PDB entry 4E3Q | X-ray diffraction, 1.90 A resolution | chains A and B

Chain A (and B):
Molecule: Pyruvate transaminase
Organism: Vibrio fluvialis
Notes: chain B of this document is another copy of the same molecule, construct and numbering; everything in this record applies to it too
Reference sequence: F2XBU9 (F2XBU9_VIBFL); numbering as in UniProt (aligned over 1-453)
Amino-acid sequence (473 residues; each row starts with the number of its first residue; numbers below 1 keep their minus sign (Mse-19 is residue -19)):
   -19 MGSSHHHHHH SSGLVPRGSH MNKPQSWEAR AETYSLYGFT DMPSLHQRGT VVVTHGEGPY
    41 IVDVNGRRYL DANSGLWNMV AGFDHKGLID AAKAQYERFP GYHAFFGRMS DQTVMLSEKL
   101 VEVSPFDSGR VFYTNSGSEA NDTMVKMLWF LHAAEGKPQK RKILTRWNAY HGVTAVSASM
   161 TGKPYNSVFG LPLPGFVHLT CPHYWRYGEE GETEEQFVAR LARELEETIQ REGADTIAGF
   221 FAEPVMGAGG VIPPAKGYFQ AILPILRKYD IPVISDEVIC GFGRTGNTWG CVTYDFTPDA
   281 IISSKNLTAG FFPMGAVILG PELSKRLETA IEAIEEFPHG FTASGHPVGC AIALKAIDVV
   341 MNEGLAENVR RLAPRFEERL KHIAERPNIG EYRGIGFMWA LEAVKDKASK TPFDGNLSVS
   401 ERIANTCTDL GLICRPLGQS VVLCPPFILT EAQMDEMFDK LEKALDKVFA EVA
Disordered / not traced: -19 to 1 (chain B: -19 to 3)
Construct notes: expression tag (-19 to 0)
Modified / non-standard residues: Mse-19, Mse1 (selenomethionine); Mse22, Mse59, Mse89, Mse95, Mse124, Mse127, Mse160, Mse226, Mse294, Mse341, Mse378, Mse434, Mse437 (selenomethionine; parent Met)
Ion coordination: Na+: Val101, Glu102, Ser104, Phe106
Residues lining bound ligands:
  - benzamidine (BEN), molecule 1: Arg47, Arg48, Tyr49, Thr408, Asp409, Leu410, Gly411, Lys440
  - benzamidine (BEN), molecule 2: Lys335, Asp338, Asn342, Glu343
  - 4'-deoxy-4'-aminopyridoxal-5'-phosphate (PMP), molecule 1: Ser116, Gly117, Ser118, Asn121, Tyr150, His151, Gly152, Glu223, Asp256, Val258, Ile259, Ser284, Lys285
  - 4'-deoxy-4'-aminopyridoxal-5'-phosphate (PMP), molecule 2: Gly320, Phe321, Thr322

How chain A and chain B interact:
Contacting residue pairs (244; chain A residue first):
  Trp7(A) with Asp91(B); Mse95(B), hydrophobic
  Arg10(A) with Val94(B); Mse95(B); Glu98(B), salt bridge
  Ala11(A) with Val94(B)
  Thr13(A) with Gly109(B); Arg110(B), hydrogen bond (backbone-side chain)
  Tyr14(A) with Ser97(B); Glu98(B); Val101(B), hydrophobic; Gly109(B); Arg110(B); Val111(B), hydrogen bond (backbone-backbone)
  Ser15(A) with Mse89(B); Arg110(B); Val111(B)
  Leu16(A) with Val111(B), hydrogen bond (backbone-backbone); Phe112(B); Leu299(B), hydrophobic; Ile311(B), hydrophobic
  Tyr17(A) with Mse89(B), hydrophobic; Phe317(B)
  Gly18(A) with Ala84(B); Phe85(B); Phe112(B); Phe317(B); His319(B)
  Phe19(A) with Phe85(B), hydrophobic; Phe86(B), hydrogen bond (backbone-backbone); Glu316(B); Phe317(B), hydrogen bond (backbone-backbone); Pro318(B); His319(B); Gly320(B)
  Thr20(A) with Phe85(B); Phe86(B), hydrogen bond (side chain-backbone); Gly87(B), hydrogen bond (side chain-backbone); Glu315(B); Glu316(B)
  Asp21(A) with Glu315(B); Glu316(B)
  Mse22(A) with Ile311(B), hydrophobic; Glu312(B); Glu315(B), hydrogen bond (backbone-backbone)
  Pro23(A) with Glu315(B)
  Leu25(A) with Gly87(B)
  His26(A) with Glu312(B), salt bridge
  Thr30(A) with Gly87(B)
  Val31(A) with Gly87(B), hydrogen bond (backbone-backbone); Arg88(B); Mse89(B), hydrogen bond (backbone-backbone)
  Val32(A) with Mse89(B); Asp91(B)
  Val33(A) with Phe79(B), hydrophobic; Mse89(B), hydrogen bond (backbone-backbone); Ser90(B); Asp91(B), hydrogen bond (backbone-backbone)
  Thr34(A) with Arg78(B); Phe79(B); Asp91(B)
  His35(A) with Arg78(B); Phe79(B)
  Ile41(A) with Tyr82(B), hydrophobic
  Asp51(A) with Tyr82(B), hydrogen bond
  Gly55(A) with Tyr82(B); His83(B)
  Leu56(A) with His83(B); Phe85(B), hydrophobic; Phe86(B), hydrophobic; Thr322(B)
  Asn58(A) with Thr322(B)
  Mse59(A) with Gly81(B); Tyr82(B)
  Phe63(A) with Pro80(B); Tyr82(B), hydrophobic
  Ile69(A) with Tyr76(B); Glu77(B)
  Ala72(A) with Tyr76(B), hydrophobic
  Lys73(A) with Lys73(B); Glu77(B), salt bridge
  Tyr76(A) with Ile69(B); Ala72(B), hydrophobic; Tyr76(B), hydrophobic; Phe291(B), hydrogen bond (side chain-backbone); Phe292(B); Ile332(B)
  Glu77(A) with Ile69(B); Lys73(B), salt bridge
  Arg78(A) with Thr34(B); His35(B)
  Phe79(A) with Val33(B), hydrophobic; Thr34(B); His35(B); Gly36(B)
  Pro80(A) with Phe63(B); Phe291(B), hydrophobic
  Gly81(A) with Mse59(B); Gly290(B)
  Tyr82(A) with Ile41(B), hydrophobic; Asp51(B), hydrogen bond; Gly55(B); Mse59(B); Phe63(B), hydrophobic
  His83(A) with Gly55(B); Leu56(B)
  Ala84(A) with Gly18(B)
  Phe85(A) with Gly18(B); Phe19(B), hydrophobic; Thr20(B); Leu56(B), hydrophobic
  Phe86(A) with Phe19(B), hydrogen bond (backbone-backbone); Thr20(B); Leu56(B), hydrophobic; Arg415(B)
  Gly87(A) with Thr20(B), hydrogen bond (backbone-side chain); Leu25(B); Thr30(B); Val31(B), hydrogen bond (backbone-backbone)
  Arg88(A) with Val31(B); Ile413(B)
  Mse89(A) with Ser15(B); Tyr17(B), hydrophobic; Val31(B), hydrogen bond (backbone-backbone); Val32(B); Val33(B), hydrogen bond (backbone-backbone)
  Ser90(A) with Val32(B); Val33(B)
  Asp91(A) with Trp7(B); Val32(B); Val33(B), hydrogen bond (backbone-backbone); Thr34(B)
  Val94(A) with Trp7(B), hydrophobic; Arg10(B); Ala11(B)
  Ser97(A) with Tyr14(B)
  Glu98(A) with Arg10(B), salt bridge; Tyr14(B)
  Val101(A) with Tyr14(B), hydrophobic
  Gly109(A) with Thr13(B); Tyr14(B)
  Arg110(A) with Thr13(B), hydrogen bond (side chain-backbone); Tyr14(B); Ser15(B); Leu16(B)
  Val111(A) with Tyr14(B), hydrogen bond (backbone-backbone); Ser15(B); Leu16(B), hydrogen bond (backbone-backbone)
  Phe112(A) with Leu16(B); Gly18(B)
  Asn115(A) with Asn115(B); Ser116(B); Pro293(B)
  Ser116(A) with Asn115(B); Glu119(B), hydrogen bond
  Ser118(A) with Phe321(B)
  Glu119(A) with Ser116(B), hydrogen bond; Glu119(B)
  Asp122(A) with Thr154(B); Ala155(B), hydrogen bond (side chain-backbone)
  Lys126(A) with Val153(B), hydrogen bond (side chain-backbone); Ala158(B); Phe169(B); Leu171(B)
  Trp129(A) with Phe169(B); Leu171(B), hydrophobic
  Phe130(A) with Val168(B); Phe169(B), hydrophobic
  Arg141(A) with Phe169(B), hydrogen bond (side chain-backbone); Gly170(B)
  Val153(A) with Lys126(B), hydrogen bond (backbone-side chain); His319(B), hydrogen bond (backbone-side chain); Gly320(B); Phe321(B), hydrophobic
  Thr154(A) with Asp122(B); Thr154(B)
  Ala155(A) with Asp122(B), hydrogen bond (backbone-side chain); Val156(B), hydrophobic
  Val156(A) with Ala155(B), hydrophobic
  Ala158(A) with Lys126(B)
  Tyr165(A) with Pro318(B), hydrophobic
  Val168(A) with Phe130(B); Ile314(B), hydrophobic
  Phe169(A) with Lys126(B); Trp129(B); Phe130(B), hydrophobic; Arg141(B), hydrogen bond (backbone-side chain); Phe317(B), hydrophobic; Pro318(B)
  Gly170(A) with Arg141(B)
  Leu171(A) with Lys126(B)
  Lys285(A) with Thr322(B), hydrogen bond
  Gly290(A) with Pro80(B); Gly81(B); His326(B)
  Phe291(A) with Tyr76(B), hydrogen bond (backbone-side chain); Pro80(B), hydrophobic; His326(B)
  Phe292(A) with Tyr76(B); Phe292(B), hydrophobic; Pro293(B); His326(B)
  Pro293(A) with Asn115(B); Phe292(B); Pro293(B); Ala323(B), hydrophobic
  Leu299(A) with Leu16(B), hydrophobic
  Ile311(A) with Leu16(B), hydrophobic; Mse22(B), hydrophobic
  Glu312(A) with Mse22(B); His26(B), salt bridge
  Ile314(A) with Val168(B), hydrophobic
  Glu315(A) with Thr20(B); Asp21(B); Mse22(B), hydrogen bond (backbone-backbone); Pro23(B)
  Glu316(A) with Phe19(B); Thr20(B); Asp21(B)
  Phe317(A) with Tyr17(B); Gly18(B); Phe19(B), hydrogen bond (backbone-backbone); Phe169(B), hydrophobic
  Pro318(A) with Phe19(B); Tyr165(B), hydrophobic; Val168(B), hydrophobic; Phe169(B)
  His319(A) with Gly18(B); Phe19(B); Val153(B), hydrogen bond (side chain-backbone)
  Gly320(A) with Phe19(B); Val153(B)
  Phe321(A) with Ser118(B); Val153(B), hydrophobic
  Thr322(A) with Leu56(B); Asn58(B); Lys285(B), hydrogen bond
  Ala323(A) with Pro293(B), hydrophobic
  His326(A) with Gly290(B); Phe291(B); Phe292(B)
  Ile332(A) with Tyr76(B)
  Ile413(A) with Arg88(B)
  Arg415(A) with Phe86(B)
Also at the interface, not in a pair above, chain A (107 interface residues in all): Glu12, Gly29, Gly36, Asp70, Mse95, Mse127, Tyr150, Asn166, Leu173, Glu308
Also at the interface, not in a pair above, chain B (107 interface residues in all): Glu12, Gly29, Asp70, Mse127, Ala133, Tyr150, Leu173, Glu308

Summary:
The chain A/chain B interface involves 107 residues from each chain, with 39 hydrogen bonds and 6 salt
bridges. Polar pairs include Arg10(A)-Glu98(B), His26(A)-Glu312(B) and Lys73(A)-Glu77(B). Ligands of chain A:
benzamidine and 4'-deoxy-4'-aminopyridoxal-5'-phosphate. Val101(A), Glu102(A), Ser104(A) and Phe106(A)
coordinate Na+.
Chain A and chain B are both Pyruvate transaminase (Vibrio fluvialis); the structure, PMP-bound form of
Aminotransferase crystal structure from Vibrio fluvialis, was determined by X-ray diffraction, deposited
together with 4E3R.
